Entry 7T01 (electron microscopy, 2.69 A resolution); this record covers chains A and L of the 3 polymer chains in the assembly.

== Chain A ==
Name: Spike protein S1
Source organism: Severe acute respiratory syndrome coronavirus 2
Reference sequence: P0DTC2 (SPIKE_SARS2); residue numbers follow UniProt; this construct covers 329-529
Chain sequence (201 residues; numbered 329 to 529; the number before each row is that of its first residue):
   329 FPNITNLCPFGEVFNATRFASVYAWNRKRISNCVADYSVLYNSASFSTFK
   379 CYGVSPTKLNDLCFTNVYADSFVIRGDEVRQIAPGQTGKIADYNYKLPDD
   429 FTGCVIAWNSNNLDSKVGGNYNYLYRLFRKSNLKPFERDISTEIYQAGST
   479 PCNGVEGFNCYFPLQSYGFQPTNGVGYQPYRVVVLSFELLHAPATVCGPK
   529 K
Disulfides: Cys379-Cys432, Cys480-Cys488
UniProt features mapped onto this chain:
  - region: Arg403 to Asp405 (Integrin-binding motif), Asn448 to Phe456 (Immunodominant HLA epitope recognized by the CD8+)
  - glycosylation (N-linked (GlcNAc...) asparagine): Asn331 (complex), Asn343 (complex)
  - natural variant: Gly339 (G339D: In strain: Omicron/BA.1, Omicron/BA.2 and 4 more; G339H: In strain: Omicron/BA.2.75, Omicron/XBB.1.5 and 1 more), Arg346 (R346K: In strain: Mu/B.1.621; R346T: In strain: Omicron/BQ.1.1, Omicron/XBB.1.5 and 1 more), Leu368 (L368I: In strain: Omicron/XBB.1.5, Omicron/EG.5.1), Ser371 (S371F: In strain: Omicron/BA.2, Omicron/BA.2.12.1 and 6 more; S371L: In strain: Omicron/BA.1), Ser373 (S373P: In strain: Omicron/BA.1, Omicron/BA.2 and 7 more), Ser375 (S375F: In strain: Omicron/BA.1, Omicron/BA.2 and 7 more), Thr376 (T376A: In strain: Omicron/BA.2, Omicron/BA.2.12.1 and 5 more), Asp405 (D405N: In strain: Omicron/BA.2, Omicron/BA.2.12.1 and 6 more), Arg408 (R408S: In strain: Omicron/BA.2, Omicron/BA.2.12.1 and 6 more), Lys417 (K417N: In strain: Beta/B.1.351, Omicron/BA.1 and 8 more; K417T: In strain: Gamma/P.1), Asn440 (N440K: In strain: Omicron/BA.1, Omicron/BA.2 and 7 more), Lys444 (K444T: In strain: Omicron/BQ.1.1), 16 further natural variant entries in UniProt
  - mutagenesis: Asn331 (N331Q: Reduced viral infectivity), Asn343 (N343Q: Reduced viral infectivity), Leu452 (L452R: Increased resistance to neutralizing antibodies. Decreases HLA binding to NF9 epitope. Increased binding affinity to human ACE2), Tyr453 (Y453F: Decreased HLA binding to NF9 epitope. Increased binding affinity to human ACE2), Ala475 (A475V: Increased resistance to neutralizing antibodies), Val483 (V483A: Increased resistance to neutralizing antibodies), Glu484 (E484D: Increased replication in human TMEM106B overexpressing cells), Phe490 (F490L: Increased resistance to neutralizing antibodies and human covalescent sera neutralization), Gln493 (Q493N: Reduced host ACE2-binding affinity in vitro; Q493Y: Reduced host ACE2-binding affinity in vitro), Asn501 (N501T: Reduced host ACE2-binding affinity in vitro; N501Y: Increased binding affinity to human ACE2), His519 (H519P: Increased resistance to human covalescent sera neutralization)
What the authors report for this chain:
  - mutagenesis - K417N, N439K, L452R, E484K, N501Y: unchanged binding to 54042-4

== Chain L ==
Name: 54042-4 Fab - Light Chain
Source organism: Homo sapiens
Notes: antibody fragment or engineered binder
Chain sequence (107 residues; row label = number of the first residue in the row):
     1 DMQMTQSPSSLSASVGDRVTITCRASQSVFTYLNWYQQKPGKAPKLLIYA
    51 ASRLQSGVPSRFRGSGSGTDFTLTISSLQPEDFATYYCQQSHSTPFIFGP
   101 GTKVDIK

== Chain A / chain L interface ==
Pairs across the interface (10):
  Val445(A) - Tyr32(L)  hydrophobic
  Val445(A) - Ser91(L)
  Val445(A) - His92(L)
  Gly446(A) - His92(L)
  Gly446(A) - Phe96(L)
  Gln498(A) - His92(L)
  Pro499(A) - Tyr32(L)
  Thr500(A) - Phe30(L)
  Thr500(A) - Tyr32(L)
  Thr500(A) - His92(L)  hydrogen bond
Interface residues without a listed pair, chain L (6 interface residues in all): Thr94
Interface features reported in the paper:
  - pairs named by the authors: Thr500(A)-His92(L) (hydrogen bond)
  - epitope / paratope residues, chain A: Val445(A), Gln498(A), Thr500(A)
  - epitope / paratope residues, chain L: Phe30(L), Tyr32(L), His92(L)

== Summary ==
5 residues of chain A face 6 of chain L across their interface; the contacts include 1 hydrogen bond. Its one
hydrogen-bonded contact is Thr500(A)-His92(L). The authors report a hydrogen bond between Thr500(A) and
His92(L). The paper reports that K417N, N439K and L452R of chain A, among others, leave binding to 54042-4
unchanged; epitope/paratope residues Val445(A), Gln498(A) and Phe30(L) among others; 5 substitutions were
tested in all.
Here chain A is Spike protein S1 (Severe acute respiratory syndrome coronavirus 2) and chain L is 54042-4 Fab
- Light Chain (Homo sapiens). Entry 7T01 (SARS-CoV-2 S-RBD + Fab 54042-4) was determined by electron
microscopy.
